PDB entry 1G1B | X-ray diffraction, 1.99 A resolution | chain A

== Chain A ==
Protein: Chorismate lyase
From: Escherichia coli
Notes: EC 4.-.-.-
Reference sequence: P26602 (UBIC_ECOLI); numbering as in UniProt (aligned over 1-164)
Amino-acid sequence (164 residues; each row starts with the number of its first residue):
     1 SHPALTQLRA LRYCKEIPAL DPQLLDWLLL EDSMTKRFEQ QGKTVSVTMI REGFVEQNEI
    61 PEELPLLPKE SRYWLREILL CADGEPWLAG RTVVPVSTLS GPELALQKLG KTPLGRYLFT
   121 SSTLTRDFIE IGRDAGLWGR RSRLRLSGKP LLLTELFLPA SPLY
Small-molecule neighbours: P-hydroxybenzoic acid (PHB): S33, M34, T35, V47, R76, I78, L80, L88, G90, T92, T112, P113, L114, L153, E155

== In short ==
Bound to chain A: P-hydroxybenzoic acid.
Chain A is Chorismate lyase (Escherichia coli); the structure, Chorismate lyase (wild-type) with bound
product, was determined by X-ray diffraction (same publication as 1G81 and 1FW9).
